PDB entry 6DBO | electron microscopy, 4.40 A resolution (low resolution: residue-level contacts below are approximate; hydrogen-bond / salt-bridge calls are withheld) | chains A and G of the 8 polymer chains in the assembly

Chain A:
Molecule: Recombination activating gene 1 - MBP chimera
From: Escherichia coli
Notes: EC 2.3.2.27
UniProtKB: chimeric construct of P0AEX9, O13033: residues -113 to 250 from P0AEX9 (MALE_ECOLI) positions 29-392 (UniProt number = residue number + 142); residues 271-1031 from O13033 positions 271-1031 (same numbers)
Chain sequence (1159 residues; each row starts with the number of its first residue; numbers below 1 keep their minus sign (Met-127 is residue -127)):
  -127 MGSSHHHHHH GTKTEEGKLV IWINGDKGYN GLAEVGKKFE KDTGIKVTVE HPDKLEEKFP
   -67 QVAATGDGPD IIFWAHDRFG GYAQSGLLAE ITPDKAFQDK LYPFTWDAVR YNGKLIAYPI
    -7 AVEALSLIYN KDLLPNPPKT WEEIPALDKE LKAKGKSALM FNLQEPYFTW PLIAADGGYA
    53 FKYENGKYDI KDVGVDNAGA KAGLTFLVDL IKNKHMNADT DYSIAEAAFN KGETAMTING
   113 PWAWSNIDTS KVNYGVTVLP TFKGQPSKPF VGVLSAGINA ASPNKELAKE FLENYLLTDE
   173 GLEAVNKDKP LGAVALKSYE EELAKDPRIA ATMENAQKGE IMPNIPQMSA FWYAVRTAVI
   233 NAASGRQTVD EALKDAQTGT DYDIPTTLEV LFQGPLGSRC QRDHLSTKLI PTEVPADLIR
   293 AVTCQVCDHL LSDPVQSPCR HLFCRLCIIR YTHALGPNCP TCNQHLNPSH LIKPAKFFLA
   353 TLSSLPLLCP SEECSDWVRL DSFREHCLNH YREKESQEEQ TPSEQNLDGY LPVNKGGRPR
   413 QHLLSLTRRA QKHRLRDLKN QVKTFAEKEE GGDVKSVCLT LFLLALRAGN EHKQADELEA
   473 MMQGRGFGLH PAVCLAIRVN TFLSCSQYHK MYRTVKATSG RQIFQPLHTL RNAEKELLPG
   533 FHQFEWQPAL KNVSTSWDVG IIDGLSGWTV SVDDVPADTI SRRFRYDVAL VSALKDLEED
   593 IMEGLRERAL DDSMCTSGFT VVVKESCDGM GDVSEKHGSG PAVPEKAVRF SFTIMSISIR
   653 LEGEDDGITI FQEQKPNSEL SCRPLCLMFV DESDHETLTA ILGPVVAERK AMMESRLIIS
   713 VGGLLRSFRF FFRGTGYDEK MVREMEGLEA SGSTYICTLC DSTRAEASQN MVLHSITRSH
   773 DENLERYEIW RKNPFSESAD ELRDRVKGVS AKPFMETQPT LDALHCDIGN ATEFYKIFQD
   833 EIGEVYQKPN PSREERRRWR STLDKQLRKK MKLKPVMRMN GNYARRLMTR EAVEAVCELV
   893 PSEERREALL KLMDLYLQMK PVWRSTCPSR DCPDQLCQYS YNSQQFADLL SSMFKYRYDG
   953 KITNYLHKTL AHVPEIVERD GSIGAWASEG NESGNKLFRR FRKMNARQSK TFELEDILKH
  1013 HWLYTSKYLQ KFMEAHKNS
Unresolved in the structure: -127 to 479, 627-634, 1030-1031
Differences from the reference sequence: initiating methionine (-127); expression tag (-126 to -114); linker (251-270)
Bound ions: Ca2+ site 1: Asp730 (shared with 2 residues of chain E); Zn2+: Cys749, Cys752, His959, His964; Ca2+ site 2: Glu984 (shared with 1 residue of chain E)

Chain G:
Molecule: Forward strand of substrate RSS DNA
Sequence (32 nucleotides; each row starts with the number of its first residue):
     1 GATCTGGCCT GTCTTACACA GTGGTAGTAC TC
Bound ions: Ca2+ site 1: DA16, DC17 (shared with 1 residue of chain C); Ca2+ site 2: DC17 (shared with 1 residue of chain C)

How chain A and chain G interact:
Pairs across the interface (14):
  Ser496(A) with DT22(G); DG23(G)
  Cys497(A) with DG23(G)
  Gln499(A) with DT22(G)
  Arg523(A) with DG24(G); DT25(G)
  Met996(A) with DT22(G)
  Asn997(A) with DG23(G)
  Ala998(A) with DT22(G)
  Arg999(A) with DG21(G); DT22(G)
  Gln1000(A) with DG21(G)
  Asp1008(A) with DG23(G)
  Lys1011(A) with DG24(G)
Also at the interface, not in a pair above, chain A (13 interface residues in all): Ser498, His1012
Also at the interface, not in a pair above, chain G (6 interface residues in all): DA20

Overview:
The interface between chain A and chain G involves 13 residues on one side and 6 on the other. Cys749(A),
Cys752(A), His959(A) and His964(A) form the Zn2+ site. DA16(G) and DC17(G) coordinate Ca2+ site 1.
Here chain A is Recombination activating gene 1 - MBP chimera (Escherichia coli) and chain G is Forward strand
of substrate RSS DNA. Entry 6DBO (Cryo-EM structure of RAG in complex with 12-RSS and 23-RSS substrate DNAs)
was determined by electron microscopy, deposited together with 6DBI, 6DBJ, 6DBL, 6DBQ, 6DBR, 6DBT and 4
further entries.
